6HVR - chains O and U of the 28 polymer chains in the assembly; structure by X-ray diffraction, 2.70 A resolution.

Chain O:
Name: Proteasome subunit alpha type-2
Source organism: Saccharomyces cerevisiae S288C
Notes: EC 3.4.25.1
UniProtKB: P23639 (PSA2_YEAST); residues 1-250 here = UniProt positions 1-250
Sequence (250 residues; numbered 1 to 250; the number before each row is that of its first residue):
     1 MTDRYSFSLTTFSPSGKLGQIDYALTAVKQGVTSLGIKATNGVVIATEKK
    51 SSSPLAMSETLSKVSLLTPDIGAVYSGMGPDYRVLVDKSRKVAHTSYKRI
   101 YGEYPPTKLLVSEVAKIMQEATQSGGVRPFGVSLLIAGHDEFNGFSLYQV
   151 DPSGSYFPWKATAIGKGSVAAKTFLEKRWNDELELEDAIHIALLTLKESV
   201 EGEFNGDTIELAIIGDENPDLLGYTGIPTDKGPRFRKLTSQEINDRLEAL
Curated features (UniProtKB/Swiss-Prot):
  - cross-link: Lys108 (Glycyl lysine isopeptide (Lys-Gly) (interchain with G-Cter in ubiquitin))

Chain U:
Name: Proteasome subunit alpha type-1
Source organism: Saccharomyces cerevisiae S288C
Notes: EC 3.4.25.1
UniProtKB: P21243 (PSA1_YEAST); residues -8 to 243 here correspond to UniProt positions 1-252 (UniProt number = residue number + 9)
Sequence (252 residues; each row starts with the number of its first residue; numbers below 1 keep their minus sign (Met-8 is residue -8)):
    -8 MSGAAAASAAGYDRHITIFSPEGRLYQVEYAFKATNQTNINSLAVRGKDC
    42 TVVISQKKVPDKLLDPTTVSYIFCISRTIGMVVNGPIPDARNAALRAKAE
    92 AAEFRYKYGYDMPCDVLAKRMANLSQIYTQRAYMRPLGVILTFVSVDEEL
   142 GPSIYKTDPAGYYVGYKATATGPKQQEITTNLENHFKKSKIDHINEESWE
   192 KVVEFAITHMIDALGTEFSKNDLEVGVATKDKFFTLSAENIEERLVAIAE
   242 QD
Not modelled in the structure: -8 to 1, 243

Interface between chain O and chain U:
Residue-residue contacts - 65 pairs, chain O then chain U:
  Thr2(O) with Tyr124(U)
  Asp3(O) with Tyr124(U)
  Tyr5(O) with Ile7(U); Ala123(U), hydrophobic; Tyr124(U), hydrophobic
  Leu9(O) with Ile9(U), hydrophobic; Ala123(U), hydrophobic
  Gln20(O) with Ile9(U); Phe10(U), hydrogen bond (side chain-backbone)
  Tyr23(O) with Phe10(U); Ser11(U); Pro12(U), hydrophobic; Gly14(U)
  Ala24(O) with Phe10(U), hydrophobic
  Thr26(O) with Pro12(U); Glu13(U)
  Ala27(O) with Gly14(U)
  Ser52(O) with Tyr153(U), hydrogen bond
  Pro54(O) with Lys158(U); Glu174(U)
  Leu55(O) with Tyr157(U); Lys158(U), hydrogen bond (backbone-backbone); Ala159(U); Thr170(U); Phe177(U), hydrophobic
  Ala56(O) with Gly156(U); Tyr157(U), hydrophobic
  Met57(O) with Arg37(U); Val155(U); Gly156(U), hydrogen bond (backbone-backbone); Tyr157(U); Lys158(U)
  Thr60(O) with Tyr146(U); Val155(U); Gly156(U), hydrogen bond (side chain-backbone)
  Leu61(O) with Tyr153(U), hydrophobic; Val155(U), hydrophobic
  Met78(O) with Phe10(U), hydrophobic; Leu16(U), hydrophobic
  Pro80(O) with Gln117(U); Ala151(U); Gly152(U); Tyr153(U)
  Asp81(O) with Gln117(U)
  Arg83(O) with Ala113(U), hydrogen bond (side chain-backbone); Asn114(U); Gly152(U), hydrogen bond (side chain-backbone); Tyr154(U)
  Val84(O) with Asn114(U); Gln117(U)
  Asp87(O) with Lys110(U), salt bridge; Asn114(U)
  Ala121(O) with Gln121(U)
  Gly126(O) with Arg122(U); Ala123(U), hydrogen bond (backbone-backbone)
  Val127(O) with Gln121(U); Arg122(U)
  Arg128(O) with Thr8(U); Phe10(U); Leu16(U); Thr120(U), hydrogen bond (side chain-backbone); Gln121(U), hydrogen bond (backbone-backbone)
  Pro129(O) with Phe10(U)
  Phe130(O) with Gln121(U)
  Gly131(O) with Phe10(U)
Other interface residues (no listed pair), chain O (31 interface residues in all): Gln30, Ser53
Other interface residues (no listed pair), chain U (34 interface residues in all): Thr160, Leu173

Summary:
31 residues of chain O face 34 of chain U across their interface, with 10 hydrogen bonds and 1 salt bridge.
Polar contacts include Asp87(O)-Lys110(U), Gln20(O)-Phe10(U) and Ser52(O)-Tyr153(U).
Here chain O is Proteasome subunit alpha type-2 and chain U is Proteasome subunit alpha type-1, both from
Saccharomyces cerevisiae S288C. Entry 6HVR (Yeast 20S proteasome with human beta2i (1-53) in complex with 16)
was determined by X-ray diffraction (same publication as 6HTB, 6HTC, 6HTD, 6HTP, 6HTR, 6HUB and 30 further
entries).
